PDB entry 6TWC | X-ray diffraction, 2.86 A resolution | chains A and C of the 3 polymer chains in the assembly

# Chain A
Molecule: Coagulation factor XI
From: Homo sapiens
Notes: EC 3.4.21.27
UniProtKB: P03951 (FA11_HUMAN); the construct lacks a stretch of the UniProt sequence and is renumbered around it, so the offset changes along the chain: 16-36 = UniProt 388-408; 37-58 = UniProt 411-432; 59-65 = UniProt 435-441; 66-143 = UniProt 444-521; 3 more segments
Amino-acid sequence (244 residues; each row starts with the number of its first residue; note: 1 number in that range is skipped by the numbering (no residue carries it; nothing is unmodelled there); a row labelled like 36A-36B holds insertion residues (36A, then the next letters in order)):
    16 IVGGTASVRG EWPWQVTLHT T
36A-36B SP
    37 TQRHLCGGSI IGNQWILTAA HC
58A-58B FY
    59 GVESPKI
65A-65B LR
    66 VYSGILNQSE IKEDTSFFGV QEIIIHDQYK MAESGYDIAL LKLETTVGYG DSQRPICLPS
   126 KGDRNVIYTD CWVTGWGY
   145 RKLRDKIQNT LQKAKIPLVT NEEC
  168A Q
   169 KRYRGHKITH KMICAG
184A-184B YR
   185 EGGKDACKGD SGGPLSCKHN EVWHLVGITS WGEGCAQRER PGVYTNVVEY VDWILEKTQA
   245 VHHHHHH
Not modelled in the structure: 246-251
Differences from the reference sequence: conflict Gly113 (Asn491 in P03951), Gly115 (Thr493 in P03951); expression tag (246-251)
Cystine bridges: Cys42-Cys58, Cys136-Cys201, Cys168-Cys182, Cys191-Cys219
Small-molecule neighbours: acetone (ACN): His57, Ala97, Ser214, Trp215
Swiss-Prot annotation at these positions:
  - active site (Charge relay system): His57, Asp102, Ser195
  - binding site (heparin): Lys169 to Arg172
  - glycosylation: Asn72 (N-linked (GlcNAc...) (complex) asparagine)
From the paper describing this entry:
  - catalytic residues: Ser195 (citing earlier work)

# Chain C
Molecule: Double Bridged Peptide F21
Amino-acid sequence (12 residues; numbered 1 to 12; the number before each row is that of its first residue):
     1 TCVNIMCCRC PX
Modified / non-standard residues: LTN (L-tryptophanamide) at position 12
Covalently attached groups: acetone (ACN) linked to Cys2, Cys7, Cys8, Cys10
Small-molecule neighbours: acetone (ACN): Thr1, Val3, Asn4, Ile5

# Interface between chain A and chain C
Residue-residue contacts - 37 pairs, chain A then chain C:
  Arg39(A) - LTN_12(C)
  Leu41(A) - LTN_12(C)
  Cys42(A) - Pro11(C)  hydrophobic
  His57(A) - Cys10(C)
  His57(A) - Pro11(C)
  His57(A) - LTN_12(C)
  Cys58(A) - LTN_12(C)
  Tyr58B(A) - LTN_12(C)
  Glu98(A) - Asn4(C)  hydrogen bond
  Glu98(A) - Met6(C)
  Leu147(A) - Cys8(C)  hydrophobic
  Tyr171(A) - Met6(C)  hydrophobic
  His174(A) - Met6(C)
  Asp189(A) - Arg9(C)  salt bridge
  Cys191(A) - Arg9(C)
  Lys192(A) - Cys8(C)
  Lys192(A) - Arg9(C)
  Lys192(A) - Cys10(C)
  Lys192(A) - Pro11(C)  hydrogen bond (side chain-backbone)
  Lys192(A) - LTN_12(C)
  Gly193(A) - Arg9(C)  hydrogen bond (backbone-backbone)
  Ser195(A) - Arg9(C)  hydrogen bond (side chain-backbone)
  Ser195(A) - Cys10(C)
  Ser195(A) - Pro11(C)
  Ser214(A) - Cys10(C)  hydrogen bond (backbone-side chain)
  Trp215(A) - Met6(C)
  Trp215(A) - Arg9(C)  hydrogen bond (backbone-side chain)
  Gly216(A) - Ile5(C)
  Gly216(A) - Met6(C)  hydrogen bond (backbone-backbone)
  Gly216(A) - Arg9(C)
  Glu217(A) - Ile5(C)
  Glu217(A) - Met6(C)
  Gly218(A) - Ile5(C)  hydrogen bond (backbone-backbone)
  Gly218(A) - Cys8(C)
  Gly218(A) - Arg9(C)
  Cys219(A) - Cys8(C)  hydrophobic
  Gly226(A) - Arg9(C)
Also at the interface, not in a pair above, chain A (29 interface residues in all): Val60, Met96, Ala190, Asp194, Thr213, Val227, Tyr228
Also at the interface, not in a pair above, chain C (10 interface residues in all): Thr1, Cys7

# Summary
The interface between chain A and chain C involves 29 residues on one side and 10 on the other; the contacts
include 8 hydrogen bonds and 1 salt bridge. Among the polar pairs are Asp189(A)-Arg9(C), Glu98(A)-Asn4(C) and
Lys192(A)-Pro11(C). Ligands of chain A: acetone. Covalently linked acetone: at Cys8(C) and Cys10(C). From the
paper: the catalytic residue Ser195(A).
Chain A is Coagulation factor XI (Homo sapiens) and chain C is Double Bridged Peptide F21; the structure,
Crystal Structure of the Catalytic Domain of the Coagulation Factor XIa in Complex with Double Bridged ...,
was determined by X-ray diffraction, deposited together with 6TWB.
